Entry 6YHN (X-ray diffraction, 1.80 A resolution); this record covers chain A.

# Chain A
Molecule: Cytotoxic necrotizing factor
Source organism: Yersinia pseudotuberculosis
Notes: fragment: CNFy residues 526-1014
UniProt: A0A0N9JNY6 (A0A0N9JNY6_YERPU); residue numbers follow UniProt; this construct covers 526-1014
Sequence (519 residues; row label = number of the first residue in the row):
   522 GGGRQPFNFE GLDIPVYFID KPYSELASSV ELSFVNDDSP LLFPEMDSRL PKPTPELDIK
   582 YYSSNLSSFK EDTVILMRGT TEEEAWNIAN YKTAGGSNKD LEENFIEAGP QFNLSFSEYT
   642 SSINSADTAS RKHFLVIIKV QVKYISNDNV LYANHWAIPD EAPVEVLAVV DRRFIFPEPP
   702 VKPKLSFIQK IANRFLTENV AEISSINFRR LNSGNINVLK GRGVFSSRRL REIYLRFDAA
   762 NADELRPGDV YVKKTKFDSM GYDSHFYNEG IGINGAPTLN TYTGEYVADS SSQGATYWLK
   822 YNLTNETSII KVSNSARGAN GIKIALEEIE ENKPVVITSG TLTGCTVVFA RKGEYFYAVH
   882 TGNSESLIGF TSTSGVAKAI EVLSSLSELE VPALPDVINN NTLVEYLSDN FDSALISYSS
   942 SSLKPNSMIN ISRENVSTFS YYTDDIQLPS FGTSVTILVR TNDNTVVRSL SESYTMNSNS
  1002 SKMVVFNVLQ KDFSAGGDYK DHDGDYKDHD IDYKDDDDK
Not modelled in the structure: 522-523, 548-551, 628-634, 702-718, 998-1002, 1017-1040
Differences from the reference sequence: expression tag (522-525, 1015-1040)
Modified positions: Cys-866 (S-hydroxycysteine; CSO)
Bound ions: Na+ site 1: Ser-545, Glu-546; Na+ site 2 near Asn-611 (its only coordinating residue here)
What the authors report for this chain:
  - conformationally variable residues (order/disorder transition): Val-702 to Leu-717
  - catalytic residues: His-881 (citing earlier work)

# In short
Ser-545 and Glu-546 coordinate Na+ site 1. The paper reports the catalytic residue His-881; conformational
variability at Val-702.
Chain A is Cytotoxic necrotizing factor (Yersinia pseudotuberculosis); the structure, Crystal structure of
domains 4-5 of CNFy from Yersinia pseudotuberculosis, was determined by X-ray diffraction together with 6YHK,
6YHL and 6YHM from the same study.
